PDB entry 7SAZ | electron microscopy, 3.00 A resolution | chains B and C of the 7 polymer chains in the assembly

# Chain B
Molecule: GldM
Organism: Capnocytophaga canimorsus (strain 5)
Notes: fragment: C-terminal TEV cleavage site and TwinStrep Tag
UniProt: F9YQB7 (F9YQB7_CAPCC); residue numbers follow UniProt; this construct covers 1-330
Sequence (369 residues; numbered 1 to 369; the number before each row is that of its first residue):
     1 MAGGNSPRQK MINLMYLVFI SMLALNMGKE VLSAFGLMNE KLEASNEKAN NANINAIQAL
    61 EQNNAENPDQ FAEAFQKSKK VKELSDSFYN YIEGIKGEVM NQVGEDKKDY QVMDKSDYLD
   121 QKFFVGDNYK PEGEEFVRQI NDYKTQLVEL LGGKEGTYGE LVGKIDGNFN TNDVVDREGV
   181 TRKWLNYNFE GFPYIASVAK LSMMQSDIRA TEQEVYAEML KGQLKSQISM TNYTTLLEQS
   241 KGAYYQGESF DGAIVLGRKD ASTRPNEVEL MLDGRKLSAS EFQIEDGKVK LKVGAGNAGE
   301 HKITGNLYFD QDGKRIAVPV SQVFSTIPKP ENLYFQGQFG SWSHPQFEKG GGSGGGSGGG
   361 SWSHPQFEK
Disordered / not traced: 1-5, 221-369
Sequence notes: expression tag (331-369)

# Chain C
Molecule: GldL
Organism: Capnocytophaga canimorsus (strain 5)
UniProt: F9YQB6 (F9YQB6_CAPCC); residue numbers follow UniProt; this construct covers 1-228
Sequence (228 residues; each row starts with the number of its first residue):
     1 MAQSNKTTKK IFQMAYGIGA SIVILGALFK ILHWEIDFGG FKLGGGFLLA FGLITEAIIF
    61 FISAFEPVEE GYDWSLVYPE LVGGEARQNQ LVGRGVVSQL SEEDKAIKES LSEKLDNLLA
   121 EAQIDANLMH SLSASIQNFA GAAKEIAPVT DAMVSTHKYG EELSMAAAHL ESLNSLYKLQ
   181 LERTENQVSA QAGVVDNLNS LNEQMMSFKD NLKSLNSVYG GMLSAMGK
Disordered / not traced: 1-6, 68-228

# How chain B and chain C interact
Contacting residue pairs (11; chain B residue first):
  Pro7(B) - Tyr16(C)  hydrophobic
  Arg8(B) - Tyr16(C)
  Arg8(B) - Glu56(C)  salt bridge
  Arg8(B) - Ile59(C)
  Arg8(B) - Phe60(C)
  Met11(B) - Ala20(C)  hydrophobic
  Met11(B) - Val23(C)  hydrophobic
  Met15(B) - Ile24(C)  hydrophobic
  Met15(B) - Ala27(C)  hydrophobic
  Met22(B) - Lys30(C)
  Met22(B) - Ile31(C)  hydrophobic
Interface residues without a listed pair, chain B (7 interface residues in all): Val18, Phe19
Interface residues without a listed pair, chain C (13 interface residues in all): Gln13, Gly17, Ser63

# In short
Chain B and chain C form an interface of 7 and 13 residues respectively; the contacts include 1 salt bridge.
Its one salt-bridged contact is Arg8(B)-Glu56(C).
Here chain B is GldM and chain C is GldL, both from Capnocytophaga canimorsus (strain 5). Entry 7SAZ
(Structure of GldLM, the proton-powered motor that drives Type IX protein secretion and gliding motility in
...) was determined by electron microscopy (same publication as 7SAT, 7SAU, 7SAX and 7SB2).
